Entry 5CCG (X-ray diffraction, 3.50 A resolution); this record covers chains A and C of the 6 polymer chains in the assembly.

[Chain A]
Name: Vesicle-associated membrane protein 2
Organism: Rattus norvegicus
UniProt: P63045 (VAMP2_RAT); numbering as in UniProt (aligned over 28-89)
Sequence (63 residues; each row starts with the number of its first residue):
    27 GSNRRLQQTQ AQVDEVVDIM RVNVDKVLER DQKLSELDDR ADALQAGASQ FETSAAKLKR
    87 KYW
Sequence notes: expression tag (27)
Swiss-Prot annotation at these positions:
  - site ((Microbial infection) Cleavage): Gln-58, Lys-59, Lys-59, Leu-60, Arg-66, Ala-67, Gln-76, Phe-77, Ala-81, Ala-82

[Chain C]
Name: Synaptosomal-associated protein 25
Organism: Rattus norvegicus
UniProt: P60881 (SNP25_RAT), isoform P60881-2; residue numbers follow UniProt; this construct covers 7-83
Sequence (77 residues; row label = number of the first residue in the row):
     7 MRNELEEMQR RADQLADESL ESTRRMLQLV EESKDAGIRT LVMLDEQGEQ LDRVEEGMNH
    67 INQDMKEAEK NLKDLGK
Unresolved in the structure: 7-8, 83
Ion coordination: Ca2+ near Glu-61 (its only coordinating residue here)

[Interface between chain A and chain C]
Contacting residue pairs - 4 pairs, chain A then chain C:
  Arg-56(A) with Gln-53(C), hydrogen bond
  Leu-70(A) with Met-64(C), hydrophobic
  Phe-77(A) with Met-71(C), hydrophobic
  Tyr-88(A) with Leu-81(C), hydrophobic
Also at the interface, not in a pair above, chain A (5 interface residues in all): Leu-84
Also at the interface, not in a pair above, chain C (7 interface residues in all): Leu-57, Ala-74, Leu-78

[Summary]
5 residues of chain A and 7 residues of chain C are in contact; the contacts include 1 hydrogen bond. Its one
hydrogen-bonded contact is Arg-56(A)/Gln-53(C).
Here chain A is Vesicle-associated membrane protein 2 and chain C is Synaptosomal-associated protein 25, both
from Rattus norvegicus. Entry 5CCG (Structure of the Ca2+-bound synaptotagmin-1 SNARE complex (long unit cell
form)) was determined by X-ray diffraction, deposited together with 5CCH, 5CCI and 5CCJ.
